PDB entry 8BMU | X-ray diffraction, 1.60 A resolution | chain A

# Chain A
Protein: Fructosyl Peptide Oxidase mutant (X04)
Organism: Parastagonospora nodorum SN15
Amino-acid sequence (426 residues; row label = number of the first residue in the row):
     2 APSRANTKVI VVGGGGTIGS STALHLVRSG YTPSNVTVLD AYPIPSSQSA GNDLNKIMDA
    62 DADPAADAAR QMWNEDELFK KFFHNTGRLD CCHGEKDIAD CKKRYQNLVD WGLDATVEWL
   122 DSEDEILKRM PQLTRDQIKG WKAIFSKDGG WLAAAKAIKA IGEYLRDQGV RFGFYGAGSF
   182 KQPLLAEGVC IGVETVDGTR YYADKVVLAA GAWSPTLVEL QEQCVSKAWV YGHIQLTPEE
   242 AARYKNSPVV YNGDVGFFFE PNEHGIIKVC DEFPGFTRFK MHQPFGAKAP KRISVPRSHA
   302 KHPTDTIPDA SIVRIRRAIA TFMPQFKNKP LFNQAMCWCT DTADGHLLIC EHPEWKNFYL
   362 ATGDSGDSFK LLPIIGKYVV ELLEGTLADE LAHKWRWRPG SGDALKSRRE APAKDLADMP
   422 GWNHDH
Disulfides: Cys93-Cys102
Glycans and other covalent adducts: flavin-adenine dinucleotide (FAD) linked to Cys338
Ligand contacts: FAD (flavin-adenine dinucleotide): Val13, Gly14, Gly16, Gly17, Thr18, Ile19, Gly20, Leu40, Asp41, Ala42, Tyr43, Ser47, Gln49, Ser50, Ala51, Gly52, Lys57, Ile58, Gly179, Ser180, Phe181, Ala210, Ala211, Gly212, Trp214, Leu218, Trp230, Val231, Tyr232, Cys271, Trp339, Cys340, Asp365, Gly367, Asp368, Ser369, Phe370, Lys371

# Summary
Covalently linked flavin-adenine dinucleotide: at Cys338.
Chain A is Fructosyl Peptide Oxidase mutant (X04) (Parastagonospora nodorum SN15); the structure, Engineered
Fructosyl Peptide Oxidase - X04 mutant, was determined by X-ray diffraction, deposited together with 8BJY,
8BLX and 8BLZ.
